PDB entry 1V9Y | X-ray diffraction, 1.32 A resolution | chains A and B

Chain A (and B):
Name: Heme pas sensor protein
Source organism: Escherichia coli
Notes: fragment: heme pas domain; chain B of this document is another copy of the same molecule, construct and numbering; everything in this record applies to it too
Amino-acid sequence (167 residues; numbered -19 to 147; the number before each row is that of its first residue; numbers below 1 keep their minus sign (Met-19 is residue -19)):
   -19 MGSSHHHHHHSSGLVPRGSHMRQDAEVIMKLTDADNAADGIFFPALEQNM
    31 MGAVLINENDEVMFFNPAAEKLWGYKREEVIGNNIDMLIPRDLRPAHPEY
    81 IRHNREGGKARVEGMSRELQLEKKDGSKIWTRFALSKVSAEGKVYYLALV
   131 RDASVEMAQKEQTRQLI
Disordered / not traced: -19 to 19, 87-96, 133-147
Differences from the reference sequence: expression tag (-19 to 0)
Ion coordination: heme Fe near His77 (its only coordinating residue here)
Small-molecule neighbours: heme (HEM): Val34, Ile36, Trp53, Ile65, Leu68, Ile69, Pro70, Leu73, His77, Tyr80, Ile81, Asn84, Leu99, Gln100, Leu101, Phe113, Leu115, Tyr126, Leu127, Ala128

How chain A and chain B interact:
Contacting residue pairs (39; chain A residue first):
  Ile21(A) with Leu35(B), hydrophobic; Met43(B), hydrophobic; Tyr125(B), hydrophobic
  Phe22(A) with Phe22(B); Phe23(B), hydrophobic; Leu26(B), hydrophobic; Phe44(B), hydrophobic
  Phe23(A) with Phe22(B), hydrophobic
  Pro24(A) with Val118(B), hydrophobic
  Ala25(A) with Val118(B), hydrophobic; Leu127(B)
  Leu26(A) with Phe22(B); Ala25(B), hydrophobic
  Gln28(A) with Lys117(B); Val118(B); Ser119(B), hydrogen bond (side chain-backbone)
  Asn29(A) with Ser116(B), hydrogen bond; Leu127(B); Leu129(B)
  Met30(A) with Leu115(B); Ser116(B), hydrogen bond (backbone-side chain)
  Met31(A) with Ala114(B), hydrophobic
  Leu35(A) with Ile21(B), hydrophobic
  Met43(A) with Ile21(B), hydrophobic
  Phe44(A) with Phe22(B), hydrophobic
  Leu115(A) with Met30(B)
  Ser116(A) with Asn29(B), hydrogen bond; Met30(B), hydrogen bond (side chain-backbone)
  Lys117(A) with Gln28(B)
  Val118(A) with Pro24(B), hydrophobic; Ala25(B); Gln28(B)
  Ser119(A) with Gln28(B), hydrogen bond (backbone-side chain)
  Ala120(A) with Ile21(B), hydrophobic
  Tyr125(A) with Ile21(B), hydrophobic
  Leu127(A) with Ala25(B); Asn29(B)
  Leu129(A) with Asn29(B)
  Arg131(A) with Arg112(B)
Interface residues without a listed pair, chain A (25 interface residues in all): Ala114, Glu121
Interface residues without a listed pair, chain B (24 interface residues in all): Met31, Ala120

Overview:
25 residues of chain A face 24 of chain B across their interface; the contacts include 6 hydrogen bonds. Among
the polar pairs are Gln28(A)-Ser119(B), Asn29(A)-Ser116(B) and Met30(A)-Ser116(B). Chain A binds heme.
Chain A and chain B are both Heme pas sensor protein (Escherichia coli); the structure, Crystal Structure of
the heme PAS sensor domain of Ec DOS (ferric form), was determined by X-ray diffraction together with 1V9Z
from the same study.
